2UUB - chains A and I of the 23 polymer chains in the assembly; structure by X-ray diffraction, 2.80 A resolution.

[Chain A]
Molecule: 16S Ribosomal RNA
Source organism: Thermus thermophilus
Sequence (1522 nucleotides; numbered 0 to 1544 plus 21 insertion-coded residues; 44 numbers in that range are skipped by the numbering (no residue carries them; nothing is unmodelled there); the number before each row is that of its first residue; a row labelled like 189A-189L holds insertion residues (189A, then the next letters in order); numbering starts at 0):
     0 UUUGUUGGAGAGUUUGAUCCUGGCUCAGGGUGAACGCUGGCGGCGUGCCU
    50 AAGACAUGCAAGUCGUGCGGGCCG
    76 CGGGGUUUU
    88 ACUCCG
    96 UGGUCAGCGGCGGACGGGUGAGUAACGCGUGGGU
  129A G
   130 ACCUACCCGGAAGAGGGGGACAACCCGGGGAAACUCGGGCUAAUCCCCCA
   180 UGUGGACCCG
189A-189L CCCCUUGGGGUG
   190 UGUCCAAAGGGCUUU
   216 GCCCGCUUCCGGAUGGGCCCGCGUCCCAUCAGCUAGUUGGUGGGGUAAUG
   266 GCCCACCAAGGCGACGACGGGUAGCCGGUCUGAGAGGAUGGCCGGCCACA
   316 GGGGCACUGAGACACGGGCCCCACUCCUACGGGAGGCAGCAGUUAGGAAU
   366 CUUCCGCAAUGGGCGCAAGCCUGACGGAGCGACGCCGCUUGGAGGAAGAA
   416 GCCCUUCGGGGUGUAAACUCCUGA
   441 ACCCGGGACGAAACCCCC
   460 GA
   470 CGAGGGGA
   479 CUGACGGUACCGGGGUAA
   498 UAGCGCCGGCCAACUCCGUGCCAGCAGCCGCGGUAAUACGGAGGGCGCGA
   548 GCGUUACCCGGAUUCACUGGGCGUAAAGGGCGUGUAGGCGGCCUGGGGCG
   598 UCCCAUGUGAAAGACCACGGCUCAACCGUGGGGGAGCGUGGGAUACGCUC
   648 AGGCUAGACGGUGGGAGAGGGUGGUGGAAUUCCCGGAGUAGCGGUGAAAU
   698 GCGCAGAUACCGGGAGGAACGCCGAUGGCGAAGGCAGCCACCUGGUCCAC
   748 CCGUGACGCUGAGGCGCGAAAGCGUGGGGAGCAAACCGGAUUAGAUACCC
   798 GGGUAGUCCACGCCCUAAACGAUGCGCGCUAGGUCUCUGGGUCU
   848 CCUGGGGGCCGAAGCUAACGCGUUAAGCGCGCCGCCUGGGGAGUACGGCC
   898 GCAAGGCUGAAACUCAAAGGAAUUGACGGGGGCCCGCACAAGCGGUGGAG
   948 CAUGUGGUUUAAUUCGAAGCAACGCGAAGAACCUUACCAGGCCUUGACAU
   998 GCUA
 1001A G
  1002 GGAACCCGGGUGAAAGCCUGGGGUGCCCC
1030A-1030D GCGA
  1031 GGGGAGCCCUAGCACAGGUGCUGCAUGGCCGUCGUCAGCUCGUGCCGUGA
  1081 GGUGUUGGGUUAAGUCCCGCAACGAGCGCAACCCCCGCCGUUAGUUGCCA
  1131 GCGGUUCGGCCGGGCACUCUAACGGGACUGCCCGCG
  1168 AAAGCGGGAGGAAGGAGGGGACGACGUCUGGUCAGCAUGGCCCUUACGGC
  1218 CUGGGCGACACACGUGCUACAAUGCCCACUACAAAGCGAUGCCACCCGGC
  1268 AACGGGGAGCUAAUCGCAAAAAGGUGGGCCCAGUUCGGAUUGGGGUCUGC
  1318 AACCCGACCCCAUGAAGCCGGAAUCGCUAGUAAUCGCGGAUCAGCC
 1363A A
  1364 UGCCGCGGUGAAUACGUUCCCGGGCCUUGUACACACCGCCCGUCACGCCA
  1414 UGGGAGCGGGCUCUACCCGAAGUCGCCGG
1442A-1442B GA
  1443 GCCUA
  1452 C
  1456 GGGCAGGCGCCGAGGGUAGGGCCCGUGACUGGGGCGAAGUCGUAACAAGG
  1506 UAGCUGUACCGGAAGGUGCGGCUGGAUCACCUCCUUUCU
Disordered / not traced: 0-4, 1534-1538
Metal / ion sites: Mg2+ site 1: U12, G22; Mg2+ site 2: U12, C526, A914; Mg2+ site 3: G15, U920; Mg2+ site 4 near G21 (its only coordinating residue here); Mg2+ site 5: A33, C398; Mg2+ site 6: U37, G38; Mg2+ site 7: C48, U114; Mg2+ site 8: C48, G115; Mg2+ site 9 near A53 (its only coordinating residue here); Mg2+ site 10: C58, U387, G388; Mg2+ site 11: A59, U387; Mg2+ site 12: G61, U62, G105; 126 more Mg2+ sites not listed; 23 more K+ sites not listed
Ligand contacts: paromomycin (PAR): G1405, U1406, C1407, A1408, C1409, G1489, C1490, G1491, A1492, A1493, G1494, U1495, C1496
From the paper describing this entry:
  - Mg2+ coordination: C518
  - conformationally variable residues: G530

[Chain I]
Molecule: 30S ribosomal protein S9
Source organism: Thermus thermophilus
Reference sequence: P80374 (RS9_THET8); residue numbers follow UniProt; this construct covers 1-128
Chain sequence (128 residues; row label = number of the first residue in the row):
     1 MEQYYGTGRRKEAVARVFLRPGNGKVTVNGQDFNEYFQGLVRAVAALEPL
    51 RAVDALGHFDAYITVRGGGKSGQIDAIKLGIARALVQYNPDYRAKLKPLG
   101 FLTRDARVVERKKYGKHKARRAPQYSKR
Disordered / not traced: 1

[How chain A and chain I interact]
Contacting residue pairs (121; chain A residue first):
  G942(A) - Gln124(I)  hydrogen bond to the base
  U943(A) - Gln124(I)  sugar contact
  G966(A) - Lys127(I)  hydrogen bond to the sugar
  C970(A) - Ser126(I)  hydrogen bond to the base
  C970(A) - Arg128(I)  hydrogen bond to the base
  C1116(A) - Val108(I)  sugar contact
  G1117(A) - Arg104(I)  hydrogen bond to the phosphate
  G1117(A) - Ala106(I)  sugar contact
  C1118(A) - Arg9(I)  salt bridge to the phosphate
  C1118(A) - Arg83(I)  hydrogen bond to the phosphate
  C1118(A) - Arg104(I)  salt bridge to the phosphate
  C1119(A) - Arg83(I)  salt bridge to the phosphate
  G1127(A) - Arg16(I)  hydrogen bond to the sugar
  G1127(A) - Arg66(I)  salt bridge to the phosphate
  C1128(A) - Arg16(I)  sugar contact
  C1128(A) - Arg66(I)  salt bridge to the phosphate
  C1129(A) - Tyr62(I)  hydrogen bond to the phosphate
  A1130(A) - Gln3(I)  hydrogen bond to the sugar
  A1130(A) - Phe18(I)  sugar contact
  A1130(A) - Arg20(I)  hydrogen bond to the phosphate
  A1130(A) - Tyr62(I)  sugar contact
  G1131(A) - Glu2(I)  phosphate contact
  G1131(A) - Gln3(I)  phosphate contact
  G1131(A) - Arg20(I)  salt bridge to the phosphate
  C1147(A) - Tyr5(I)  hydrogen bond to the sugar
  C1147(A) - Thr7(I)  phosphate contact
  C1147(A) - Arg16(I)  hydrogen bond to the base
  U1148(A) - Tyr5(I)  sugar contact
  U1148(A) - Thr7(I)  hydrogen bond to the phosphate
  U1148(A) - Val14(I)  sugar contact
  U1148(A) - Arg16(I)  sugar contact
  C1149(A) - Arg9(I)  salt bridge to the phosphate
  C1149(A) - Val14(I)  phosphate contact
  G1177(A) - Lys97(I)  salt bridge to the phosphate
  G1178(A) - Arg93(I)  salt bridge to the phosphate
  G1178(A) - Lys97(I)  salt bridge to the phosphate
  A1179(A) - Arg93(I)  salt bridge to the phosphate
  A1179(A) - Leu102(I)  sugar contact
  A1179(A) - Thr103(I)  phosphate contact
  A1179(A) - Arg104(I)  hydrogen bond to the sugar
  A1180(A) - Thr103(I)  hydrogen bond to the phosphate
  G1186(A) - Glu110(I)  sugar contact
  G1186(A) - Arg111(I)  sugar contact
  G1186(A) - Lys113(I)  hydrogen bond to the phosphate
  G1186(A) - Arg120(I)  salt bridge to the phosphate
  G1187(A) - Arg111(I)  hydrogen bond to the sugar
  G1187(A) - Lys113(I)  salt bridge to the phosphate
  A1188(A) - Tyr114(I)  hydrogen bond to the phosphate
  G1231(A) - Ser126(I)  hydrogen bond to the phosphate
  U1232(A) - Gln124(I)  hydrogen bond to the phosphate
  U1232(A) - Tyr125(I)  phosphate contact
  U1232(A) - Ser126(I)  phosphate contact
  G1233(A) - His117(I)  salt bridge to the phosphate
  G1233(A) - Pro123(I)  phosphate contact
  G1233(A) - Gln124(I)  hydrogen bond to the phosphate
  A1248(A) - Tyr36(I)  sugar contact
  A1248(A) - Lys70(I)  hydrogen bond to the sugar
  C1249(A) - Tyr36(I)  hydrogen bond to the sugar
  C1249(A) - Gly68(I)  hydrogen bond to the sugar
  C1249(A) - Gly69(I)  sugar contact
  C1249(A) - Lys70(I)  sugar contact
  C1249(A) - Gln73(I)  hydrogen bond to the sugar
  A1250(A) - Glu12(I)  sugar contact
  A1250(A) - Arg66(I)  phosphate contact
  A1250(A) - Gly67(I)  hydrogen bond to the phosphate
  A1250(A) - Gly68(I)  hydrogen bond to the phosphate
  A1251(A) - Glu12(I)  sugar contact
  A1251(A) - Gly67(I)  phosphate contact
  G1290(A) - Leu40(I)  sugar contact
  G1291(A) - Gln38(I)  sugar contact
  G1291(A) - Gly39(I)  phosphate contact
  G1291(A) - Leu40(I)  sugar contact
  C1342(A) - Gln124(I)  sugar contact
  C1342(A) - Tyr125(I)  phosphate contact
  G1343(A) - Arg121(I)  hydrogen bond to the sugar
  G1343(A) - Ala122(I)  phosphate contact
  G1343(A) - Tyr125(I)  hydrogen bond to the phosphate
  C1344(A) - Arg120(I)  sugar contact
  C1344(A) - Ala122(I)  phosphate contact
  U1345(A) - Arg120(I)  salt bridge to the phosphate
  A1346(A) - Arg120(I)  salt bridge to the phosphate
  G1347(A) - Arg10(I)  hydrogen bond to the base
  G1347(A) - Lys11(I)  base contact
  G1347(A) - Arg107(I)  hydrogen bond to the base
  G1347(A) - Val108(I)  sugar contact
  G1347(A) - Glu110(I)  hydrogen bond to the phosphate
  U1348(A) - Val109(I)  phosphate contact
  U1348(A) - Glu110(I)  hydrogen bond to the phosphate
  U1348(A) - Arg120(I)  sugar contact
  A1349(A) - Lys118(I)  salt bridge to the phosphate
  A1349(A) - Arg120(I)  hydrogen bond to the phosphate
  A1349(A) - Arg121(I)  hydrogen bond to the phosphate
  A1350(A) - Lys118(I)  salt bridge to the phosphate
  A1350(A) - Arg121(I)  salt bridge to the phosphate
  U1351(A) - Lys118(I)  base contact
  C1366(A) - His117(I)  salt bridge to the phosphate
  C1367(A) - Lys112(I)  salt bridge to the phosphate
  C1367(A) - Tyr114(I)  phosphate contact
  C1367(A) - Gly115(I)  hydrogen bond to the phosphate
  C1367(A) - Lys116(I)  phosphate contact
  G1368(A) - Arg111(I)  salt bridge to the phosphate
  G1368(A) - Lys112(I)  salt bridge to the phosphate
  G1368(A) - Lys113(I)  phosphate contact
  G1368(A) - Tyr114(I)  hydrogen bond to the phosphate
  C1369(A) - Arg111(I)  phosphate contact
  C1369(A) - Lys112(I)  hydrogen bond to the phosphate
  G1370(A) - Glu12(I)  phosphate contact
  G1370(A) - Val109(I)  phosphate contact
  G1371(A) - Lys11(I)  phosphate contact
  G1371(A) - Glu12(I)  phosphate contact
  G1371(A) - Gly68(I)  phosphate contact
  G1371(A) - Gly69(I)  phosphate contact
  G1371(A) - Val109(I)  phosphate contact
  U1372(A) - Lys11(I)  salt bridge to the phosphate
  U1372(A) - Gly69(I)  phosphate contact
  U1372(A) - Lys70(I)  phosphate contact
  U1372(A) - Ser71(I)  hydrogen bond to the phosphate
  U1372(A) - Gly72(I)  hydrogen bond to the phosphate
  G1373(A) - Lys11(I)  hydrogen bond to the base
  G1373(A) - Arg42(I)  phosphate contact
  G1373(A) - Ser71(I)  hydrogen bond to the phosphate
Other interface residues (no listed pair), chain A (56 interface residues in all): C967, A969, G1184, C1189, A1252, U1292
Other interface residues (no listed pair), chain I (55 interface residues in all): Thr64

[Summary]
The interface between chain A and chain I involves 56 residues on one side and 55 on the other, with 42
hydrogen bonds and 24 salt bridges. Polar contacts include G942(A)-Gln124(I), C970(A)-Ser126(I) and
C970(A)-Arg128(I). Bound to chain A: paromomycin. From the paper: Mg2+ coordination by C518(A); conformational
variability at G530(A).
Chain A is 16S Ribosomal RNA and chain I is 30S ribosomal protein S9, both from Thermus thermophilus; the
structure, Structure of the Thermus thermophilus 30S ribosomal subunit complexed with a Valine-ASL with cmo5U
in position ..., was determined by X-ray diffraction, deposited together with 2UUC, 2UU9 and 2UUA.
